PDB entry 4Y5D | X-ray diffraction, 1.20 A resolution | chains A and B of the 4 polymer chains in the assembly

# Chain A (and B)
Protein: Streptavidin
From: Streptomyces avidinii
Notes: chain B of this document is another copy of the same molecule, construct and numbering; everything in this record applies to it too
UniProtKB: P22629 (SAV_STRAV); residues 15-136 here correspond to UniProt positions 39-160 (UniProt number = residue number + 24)
Chain sequence (122 residues; numbered 15 to 136; the number before each row is that of its first residue):
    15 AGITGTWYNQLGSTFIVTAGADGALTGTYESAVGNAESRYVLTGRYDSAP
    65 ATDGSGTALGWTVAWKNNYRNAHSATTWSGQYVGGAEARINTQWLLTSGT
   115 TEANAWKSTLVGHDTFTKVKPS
Curated features (UniProtKB/Swiss-Prot):
  - motif: Arg59 to Asp61 (Cell attachment site)
  - binding site (biotin): Tyr43, Tyr54, Trp92, Trp108, Trp120
Ligand contacts: MT6 (methyl 3-(4-oxo-4,5-dihydrofuro[3,2-c]pyridin-2-yl)benzoate): Asn23, Leu25, Ser27, Tyr43, Ser45, Val47, Gly48, Asn49, Ala50, Trp79, Ala86, Ser88, Thr90, Trp92, Trp108, Leu110, Ser112, Asp128

# Interface between chain A and chain B
Residue-residue contacts (89; chain A residue first):
  Val55(A) with Arg59(B)
  Thr57(A) with Thr57(B), hydrogen bond; Gly58(B), hydrogen bond (side chain-backbone); Arg59(B)
  Gly58(A) with Thr57(B), hydrogen bond (backbone-side chain)
  Arg59(A) with Val55(B); Thr57(B); Thr76(B); Ala78(B)
  Tyr60(A) with Ala78(B)
  Asp61(A) with Lys80(B); Asn85(B), hydrogen bond; His87(B), salt bridge
  Ser62(A) with Lys80(B)
  Ala63(A) with Lys80(B); Asn85(B), hydrogen bond (backbone-side chain); His87(B), hydrogen bond (backbone-side chain)
  Pro64(A) with His87(B)
  Ala65(A) with His87(B)
  Gly68(A) with Thr115(B)
  Ser69(A) with Gly113(B); Thr114(B); Thr115(B)
  Gly70(A) with Gly113(B); Thr114(B), hydrogen bond (backbone-backbone)
  Ala72(A) with His87(B); Ser88(B); Ala89(B); Thr111(B)
  Leu73(A) with Ala89(B)
  Gly74(A) with Thr76(B), hydrogen bond (backbone-side chain); Thr91(B)
  Trp75(A) with Thr76(B), hydrogen bond (backbone-side chain)
  Thr76(A) with Arg59(B); Gly74(B), hydrogen bond (side chain-backbone); Trp75(B), hydrogen bond (side chain-backbone)
  Ala78(A) with Arg59(B); Tyr60(B)
  Lys80(A) with Ser62(B); Ala63(B)
  Asn85(A) with Asp61(B), hydrogen bond; Ala63(B), hydrogen bond (side chain-backbone)
  His87(A) with Asp61(B), salt bridge; Ala63(B); Pro64(B); Ala65(B); Ala72(B)
  Ser88(A) with Ala72(B)
  Ala89(A) with Ala72(B); Leu73(B); Ser93(B)
  Thr91(A) with Gly74(B); Thr91(B), hydrogen bond; Trp92(B); Ser93(B)
  Trp92(A) with Thr91(B)
  Ser93(A) with Ala89(B); Thr91(B); Leu109(B), hydrogen bond (side chain-backbone); Thr111(B), hydrogen bond
  Gly94(A) with Thr111(B), hydrogen bond (backbone-side chain)
  Gln95(A) with Ser112(B); Gly113(B); Thr114(B), hydrogen bond (side chain-backbone); Ser122(B)
  Val97(A) with Glu116(B)
  Asn105(A) with Glu116(B)
  Gln107(A) with Leu109(B); Thr123(B), hydrogen bond
  Trp108(A) with Leu109(B)
  Leu109(A) with Ser93(B), hydrogen bond (backbone-side chain); Gln107(B); Trp108(B); Leu109(B), hydrophobic
  Thr111(A) with Ala72(B); Ser93(B), hydrogen bond; Gly94(B), hydrogen bond (side chain-backbone)
  Ser112(A) with Gln95(B)
  Gly113(A) with Ser69(B); Gly70(B); Ala72(B); Gln95(B)
  Thr114(A) with Ser69(B); Gly70(B), hydrogen bond (backbone-backbone); Gln95(B), hydrogen bond (backbone-side chain)
  Thr115(A) with Ser69(B)
  Glu116(A) with Val97(B)
  Ser122(A) with Gln95(B)
  Thr123(A) with Gln107(B), hydrogen bond
Also at the interface, not in a pair above, chain A (46 interface residues in all): Asp67, Val77, Leu110, Ala119
Also at the interface, not in a pair above, chain B (43 interface residues in all): Gly68, Leu110, Ala119

# Summary
46 residues of chain A face 43 of chain B across their interface, with 25 hydrogen bonds and 2 salt bridges.
Among the polar pairs are Asp61(A)-His87(B), Thr57(A)-Thr57(B) and Thr57(A)-Gly58(B). Bound to chain A:
compound MT6. From UniProt: 5 biotin-binding residues on chain A.
Chain A and chain B are both Streptavidin (Streptomyces avidinii); the structure, CRYSTAL STRUCTURE OF
ALiS2-STREPTAVIDIN COMPLEX, was determined by X-ray diffraction together with 4Y59 from the same study.
